1FKA - chains A and D of the 20 polymer chains in the assembly; structure by X-ray diffraction, 3.30 A resolution.

== Chain A ==
Molecule: 16S ribosomal RNA
From: Thermus thermophilus
Sequence (1518 nucleotides; row label = number of the first residue in the row):
     1 UUUGUUGGAG AGUUUGAUCC UGGCUCAGGG UGAACGCUGG CGGCGUGCCU AAGACAUGCA
    61 AGUCGUGCGG GCCGCGGGGU UUUACUCCGU GGUCAGCGGC GGACGGGUGA GUAACGCGUG
   121 GGUGACCUAC CCGGAAGAGG GGGACAACCC GGGGAAACUC GGGCUAAUCC CCCAUGUGGA
   181 CCCGCCCCUU GGGGUGUGUC CAAAGGGCUU UGCCCGCUUC CGGAUGGGCC CGCGUCCCAU
   241 CAGCUAGUUG GUGGGGUAAU GGCCCACCAA GGCGACGACG GGUAGCCGGU CUGAGAGGAU
   301 GGCCGGCCAC AGGGGCACUG AGACACGGGC CCCACUCCUA CGGGAGGCAG CAGUUAGGAA
   361 UCUUCCGCAA UGGGCGCAAG CCUGACGGAG CGACGCCGCU UGGAGGAAGA AGCCCUUCGG
   421 GGUGUAAACU CCUGAACCCG GGACGAAACC CCCGACGAGG GGACUGACGG UACCGGGGUA
   481 AUAGCGCCGG CCAACUCCGU GCCAGCAGCC GCGGUAAUAC GGAGGGCGCG AGCGUUACCC
   541 GGAUUCACUG GGCGUAAAGG GCGUGUAGGC GGCCUGGGGC GUCCCAUGUG AAAGACCACG
   601 GCUCAACCGU GGGGGAGCGU GGGAUACGCU CAGGCUAGAC GGUGGGAGAG GGUGGUGGAA
   661 UUCCCGGAGU AGCGGUGAAA UGCGCAGAUA CCGGGAGGAA CGCCGAUGGC GAAGGCAGCC
   721 ACCUGGUCCA CCCGUGACGC UGAGGCGCGA AAGCGUGGGG AGCAAACCGG AUUAGAUACC
   781 CGGGUAGUCC ACGCCCUAAA CGAUGCGCGC UAGGUCUCUG GGUCUCCUGG GGGCCGAAGC
   841 UAACGCGUUA AGCGCGCCGC CUGGGGAGUA CGGCCGCAAG GCUGAAACUC AAAGGAAUUG
   901 ACGGGGGCCC GCACAAGCGG UGGAGCAUGU GGUUUAAUUC GAAGCAACGC GAAGAACCUU
   961 ACCAGGCCUU GACAUGCUAG GGAACCCGGG UGAAAGCCUG GGGUGCCCGC GAGGGAGCCC
  1021 UAGCACAGGU GCUGCAUGGC CGUCGUCAGC UCGUGCCGUG AGGUGUUGGG UUAAGUCCCG
  1081 CAACGAGCGC AACCCCCGCC GUUAGUUGCC AGCGGUUCGG CCGGGCACUC UAACGGGACU
  1141 GCCCGCGAAA GCGGGAGGAA GGAGGGGACG ACGUCUGGUC AGCAUGGCCC UUACGGCCUG
  1201 GGCGACACAC GUGCUACAAU GCCCUACAAA GCGAUGCCAC CCGGCAACGG GGAGCUAAUC
  1261 GCAAAAAGGU GGGCCCAGUU CGGAUUGGGG UCUGCAACCC GACCCCAUGA AGCCGGAAUC
  1321 GCUAGUAAUC GCGGAUCAGC CAUGCCGCGG UGAAUACGUU CCCGGGCCUU GUACACACCG
  1381 CCCGUCACGC CAUGGGAGCG GGCUCUACCC GAAGUCGCCG GGAGCCUACG GGCAGGCGCC
  1441 GAGGGUAGGG CCCGUGACUG GGGCGAAGUC GUAACAAGGU AGCUGUACCG GAAGGUGCGG
  1501 CUGGAUCACC UCCUUUCU
Not modelled in the structure: 1-5, 81-83, 541-551, 775-777, 942-949, 1035-1037, 1513-1518

== Chain D ==
Name: 30S ribosomal protein S4
From: Thermus thermophilus
Reference sequence: P80373 (RS4_THETH); numbering as in UniProt (aligned over 1-209)
Amino-acid sequence (209 residues; each row starts with the number of its first residue):
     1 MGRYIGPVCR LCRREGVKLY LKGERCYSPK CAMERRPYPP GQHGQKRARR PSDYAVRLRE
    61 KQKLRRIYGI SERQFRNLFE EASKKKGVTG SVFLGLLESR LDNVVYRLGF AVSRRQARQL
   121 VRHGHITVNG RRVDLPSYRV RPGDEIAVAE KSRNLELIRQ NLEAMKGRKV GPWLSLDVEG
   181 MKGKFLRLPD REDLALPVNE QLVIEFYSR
Not modelled in the structure: 1-48
UniProt features mapped onto this chain:
  - binding site (Zn(2+)): Cys9, Cys12, Cys26, Cys31

== How chain A and chain D interact ==
Pairs across the interface (15):
  G8(A) with Ser208(D), phosphate contact
  A9(A) with Ser208(D), phosphate contact; Arg209(D), phosphate contact
  G403(A) with Arg115(D), phosphate contact
  G434(A) with His123(D), sugar contact
  C492(A) with Tyr54(D), sugar contact
  A493(A) with Ala55(D), sugar contact
  C529(A) with Glu72(D), phosphate contact
  G530(A) with Arg73(D), phosphate contact
  C597(A) with Lys84(D), phosphate contact
  C604(A) with Val133(D), phosphate contact; Asp134(D), phosphate contact; Leu135(D), sugar contact; Ser137(D), sugar contact; Tyr138(D), sugar contact
Also at the interface, not in a pair above, chain A (13 interface residues in all): G398, U400, A404
Also at the interface, not in a pair above, chain D (20 interface residues in all): Ser71, Lys85, Gln116, Arg122, Arg132, Arg139

== In short ==
The interface between chain A and chain D involves 13 residues on one side and 20 on the other. Curated
annotation (UniProt) lists 4 Zn2+-binding residues on chain D.
Here chain A is 16S ribosomal RNA and chain D is 30S ribosomal protein S4, both from Thermus thermophilus.
Entry 1FKA (Structure of functionally activated small ribosomal subunit at 3.3 A resolution) was determined by
X-ray diffraction.
